PDB entry 8TPX | electron microscopy, 3.40 A resolution | chains B and H of the 5 polymer chains in the assembly

Chain B:
Name: EryAII, 6-deoxyerythronolide-B synthase EryA3, modules 5 and 6
From: Saccharopolyspora erythraea
Notes: EC 2.3.1.94; fragment: DEBS Module 3
Reference sequence: Q5UNP5 (Q5UNP5_SACER); residues 3-1466 here correspond to UniProt positions 2-1465 (UniProt number = residue number - 1)
Sequence (1766 residues; each row starts with the number of its first residue; numbering starts at 0):
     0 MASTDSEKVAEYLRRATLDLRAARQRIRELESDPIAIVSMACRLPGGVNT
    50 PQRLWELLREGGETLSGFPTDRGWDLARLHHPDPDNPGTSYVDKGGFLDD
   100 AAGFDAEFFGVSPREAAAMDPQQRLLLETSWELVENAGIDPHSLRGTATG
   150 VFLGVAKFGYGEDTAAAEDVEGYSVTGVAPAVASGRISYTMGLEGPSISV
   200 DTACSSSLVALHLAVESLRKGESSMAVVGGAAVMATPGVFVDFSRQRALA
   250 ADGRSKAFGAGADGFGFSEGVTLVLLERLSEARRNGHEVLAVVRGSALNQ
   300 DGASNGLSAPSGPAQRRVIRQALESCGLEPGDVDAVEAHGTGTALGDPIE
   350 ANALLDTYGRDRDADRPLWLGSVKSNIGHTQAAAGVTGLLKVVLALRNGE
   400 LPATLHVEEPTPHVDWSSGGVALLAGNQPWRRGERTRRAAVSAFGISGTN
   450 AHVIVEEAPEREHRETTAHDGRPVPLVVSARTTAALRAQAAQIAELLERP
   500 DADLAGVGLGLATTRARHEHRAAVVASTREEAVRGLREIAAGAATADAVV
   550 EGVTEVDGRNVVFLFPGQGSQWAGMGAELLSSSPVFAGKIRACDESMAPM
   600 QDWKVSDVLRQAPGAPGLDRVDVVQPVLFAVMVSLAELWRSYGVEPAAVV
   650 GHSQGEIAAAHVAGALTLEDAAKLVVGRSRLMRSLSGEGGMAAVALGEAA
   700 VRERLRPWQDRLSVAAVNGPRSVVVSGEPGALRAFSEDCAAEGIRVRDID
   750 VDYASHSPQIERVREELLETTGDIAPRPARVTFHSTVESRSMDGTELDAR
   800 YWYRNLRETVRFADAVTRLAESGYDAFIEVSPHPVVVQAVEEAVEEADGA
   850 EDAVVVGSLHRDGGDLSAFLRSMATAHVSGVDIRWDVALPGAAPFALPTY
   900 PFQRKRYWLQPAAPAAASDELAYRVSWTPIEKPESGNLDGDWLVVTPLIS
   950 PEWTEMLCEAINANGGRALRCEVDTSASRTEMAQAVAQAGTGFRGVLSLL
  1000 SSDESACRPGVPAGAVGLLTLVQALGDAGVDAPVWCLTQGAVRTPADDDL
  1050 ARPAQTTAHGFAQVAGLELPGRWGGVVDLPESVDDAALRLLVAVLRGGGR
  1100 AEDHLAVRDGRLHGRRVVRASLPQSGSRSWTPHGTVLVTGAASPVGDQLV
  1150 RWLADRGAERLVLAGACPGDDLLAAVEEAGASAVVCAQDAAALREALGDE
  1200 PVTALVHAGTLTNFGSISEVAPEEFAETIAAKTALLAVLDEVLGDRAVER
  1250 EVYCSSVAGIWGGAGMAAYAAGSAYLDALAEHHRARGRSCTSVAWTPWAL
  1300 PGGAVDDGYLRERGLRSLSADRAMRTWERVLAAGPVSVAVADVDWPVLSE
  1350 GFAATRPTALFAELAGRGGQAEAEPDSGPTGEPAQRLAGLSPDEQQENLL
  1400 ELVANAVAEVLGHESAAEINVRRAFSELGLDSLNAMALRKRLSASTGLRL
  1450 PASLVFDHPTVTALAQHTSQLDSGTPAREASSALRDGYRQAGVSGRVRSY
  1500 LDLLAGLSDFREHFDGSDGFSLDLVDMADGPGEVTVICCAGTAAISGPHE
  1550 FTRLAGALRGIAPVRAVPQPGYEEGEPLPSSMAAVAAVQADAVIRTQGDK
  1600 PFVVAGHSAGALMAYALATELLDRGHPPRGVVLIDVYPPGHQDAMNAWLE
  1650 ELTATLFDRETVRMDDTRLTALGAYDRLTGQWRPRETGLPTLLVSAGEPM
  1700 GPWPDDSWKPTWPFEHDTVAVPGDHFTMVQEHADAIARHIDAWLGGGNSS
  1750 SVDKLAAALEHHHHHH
Disordered / not traced: 0-2, 694-695, 710-712, 909-1765
Construct notes: expression tag (0-2); conflict T481 (Ser480 in Q5UNP5)
Modified positions: S1431 (4'-phosphopanthetheine-serine; 4HH)

Chain H:
Name: Antibody Fragment 1B2, Heavy Chain
From: Homo sapiens
Notes: antibody fragment or engineered binder
Sequence (249 residues; numbered 1 to 249; the number before each row is that of its first residue):
     1 MAEVQLVQSGGGLVQPGRSLRLSCTASGFTFGDYAMSWVRQAPGKGLEWV
    51 GFIRSKAYGGTTEYAASVKGRFTISRDDSKSIAYLQMNSLKTEDTAVYYC
   101 TRGGTLFDYWGQGTLVTVSSASTKGPSVFPLAPSSKSTSGGTAALGCLVK
   151 DYFPEPVTVSWNSGALTSGVHTFPAVLQSSGLYSLSSVVTVPSSSLGTQT
   201 YICNVNHKPSNTKVDKKVEPKSCAALVPRGSAHHHHHHAADYKDDDDKA
Disordered / not traced: 1-2, 136-142, 194-199, 221-249
Disulfide bonds: C24-C100, C147-C203

How chain B and chain H interact:
Pairs across the interface - 15 pairs, chain B then chain H:
  S5(B) - Y58(H)  hydrogen bond
  E6(B) - R54(H)  salt bridge
  E6(B) - Y58(H)  hydrogen bond
  K7(B) - T105(H)
  E10(B) - G103(H)
  E10(B) - G104(H)  hydrogen bond (side chain-backbone)
  E10(B) - T105(H)  hydrogen bond (side chain-backbone)
  E10(B) - L106(H)  hydrogen bond (side chain-backbone)
  Y11(B) - L106(H)  hydrophobic
  R13(B) - D33(H)  hydrogen bond (side chain-backbone)
  R13(B) - Y34(H)  hydrogen bond
  R14(B) - D108(H)  salt bridge
  P775(B) - S163(H)
  R776(B) - S163(H)
  P777(B) - S163(H)
Other interface residues (no listed pair), chain B (11 interface residues in all): T3

In short:
11 residues of chain B and 10 residues of chain H are in contact, with 7 hydrogen bonds and 2 salt bridges.
Among the polar pairs are E6(B)-R54(H), R14(B)-D108(H) and S5(B)-Y58(H).
Chain B is EryAII, 6-deoxyerythronolide-B synthase EryA3, modules 5 and 6 (Saccharopolyspora erythraea) and
chain H is Antibody Fragment 1B2, Heavy Chain (Homo sapiens); the structure, Crosslinked 6-deoxyerythronolide
B synthase (DEBS) Module 3 in complex with antibody fragment 1B2: trans-oriented 1B2 and ..., was determined
by electron microscopy together with 8TPW, 8TKO, 8TJN, 8TJO and 8TJP from the same study.
